PDB entry 2BW1 | X-ray diffraction, 1.81 A resolution | chains B and D of the 12 polymer chains in the assembly

[Chain B (and D)]
Name: Dps-like peroxide resistance protein
Source organism: Streptococcus suis
Notes: chain D of this document is another copy of the same molecule, construct and numbering; everything in this record applies to it too
UniProtKB: Q9F5J9 (Q9F5J9); residue numbers follow UniProt; this construct covers 8-172
Chain sequence (165 residues; each row starts with the number of its first residue):
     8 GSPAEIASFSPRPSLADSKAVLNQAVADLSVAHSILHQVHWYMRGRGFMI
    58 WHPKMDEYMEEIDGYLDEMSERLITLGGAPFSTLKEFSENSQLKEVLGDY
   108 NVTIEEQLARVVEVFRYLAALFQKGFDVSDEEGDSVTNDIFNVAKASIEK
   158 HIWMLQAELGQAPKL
Disordered / not traced: 8-21 (chain D: 8-20)
Bound ions: Fe ion near His-47 (its only coordinating residue here)

[Interface between chain B and chain D]
Contacting residue pairs (66; chain B residue first):
  Val-38(B) / Leu-91(D)  hydrophobic
  Ser-41(B) / Ser-89(D)
  Ser-41(B) / Thr-90(D)
  Ser-41(B) / Leu-91(D)
  Ser-41(B) / Phe-94(D)
  His-44(B) / Leu-73(D)
  His-44(B) / Asp-74(D)  salt bridge
  Gln-45(B) / Ser-89(D)  hydrogen bond
  Gln-45(B) / Thr-90(D)
  His-47(B) / Asp-74(D)  salt bridge
  His-47(B) / Glu-78(D)  salt bridge
  Trp-48(B) / Asp-74(D)  hydrogen bond
  Trp-48(B) / Ser-77(D)  hydrogen bond
  Trp-48(B) / Glu-78(D)
  Trp-48(B) / Ile-81(D)
  Trp-48(B) / Pro-87(D)  hydrophobic
  Trp-48(B) / Phe-88(D)
  Trp-48(B) / Ser-89(D)
  Tyr-49(B) / Ala-86(D)
  Tyr-49(B) / Pro-87(D)  hydrogen bond (side chain-backbone)
  Tyr-49(B) / Ser-89(D)
  His-59(B) / Glu-78(D)
  Leu-73(B) / His-44(D)
  Asp-74(B) / His-44(D)  salt bridge
  Asp-74(B) / His-47(D)  salt bridge
  Asp-74(B) / Trp-48(D)  hydrogen bond
  Ser-77(B) / Trp-48(D)  hydrogen bond
  Glu-78(B) / His-47(D)  salt bridge
  Glu-78(B) / Trp-48(D)
  Glu-78(B) / His-59(D)
  Ile-81(B) / Trp-48(D)  hydrophobic
  Ile-81(B) / Tyr-107(D)
  Gly-85(B) / Tyr-107(D)  hydrogen bond (backbone-side chain)
  Ala-86(B) / Tyr-49(D)
  Ala-86(B) / Tyr-107(D)
  Pro-87(B) / Tyr-49(D)  hydrogen bond (backbone-side chain)
  Pro-87(B) / Tyr-107(D)
  Phe-88(B) / Trp-48(D)
  Ser-89(B) / Ser-41(D)
  Ser-89(B) / Gln-45(D)  hydrogen bond
  Ser-89(B) / Trp-48(D)
  Ser-89(B) / Tyr-49(D)
  Ser-89(B) / Glu-102(D)
  Ser-89(B) / Gly-105(D)
  Thr-90(B) / Ser-41(D)
  Thr-90(B) / Gln-45(D)
  Thr-90(B) / Glu-102(D)
  Thr-90(B) / Val-103(D)
  Leu-91(B) / Val-38(D)  hydrophobic
  Leu-91(B) / Ser-41(D)
  Leu-91(B) / Leu-91(D)
  Leu-91(B) / Phe-94(D)  hydrophobic
  Leu-91(B) / Glu-102(D)  hydrogen bond (backbone-side chain)
  Glu-93(B) / Leu-104(D)
  Phe-94(B) / Ser-41(D)
  Phe-94(B) / Leu-91(D)  hydrophobic
  Glu-102(B) / Ser-89(D)
  Glu-102(B) / Thr-90(D)
  Glu-102(B) / Leu-91(D)  hydrogen bond (side chain-backbone)
  Val-103(B) / Thr-90(D)
  Leu-104(B) / Glu-93(D)
  Gly-105(B) / Ser-89(D)
  Tyr-107(B) / Ile-81(D)
  Tyr-107(B) / Gly-85(D)  hydrogen bond (side chain-backbone)
  Tyr-107(B) / Ala-86(D)
  Tyr-107(B) / Pro-87(D)
Interface residues without a listed pair, chain B (29 interface residues in all): Val-33, Ser-95
Interface residues without a listed pair, chain D (30 interface residues in all): Val-33, Lys-92, Ser-95

[Summary]
29 residues of chain B and 30 residues of chain D are in contact, with 12 hydrogen bonds and 6 salt bridges.
Among the polar pairs are His-44(B)/Asp-74(D), His-47(B)/Asp-74(D) and His-47(B)/Glu-78(D).
Both chains are Dps-like peroxide resistance protein (Streptococcus suis). Entry 2BW1 (Iron-bound crystal
structure of Dps-like peroxide resistance protein (Dpr) from Streptococcus suis) was determined by X-ray
diffraction together with 2CF7 from the same study.
